PDB entry 6YD0 | X-ray diffraction, 1.95 A resolution | chains D and F of the 4 polymer chains in the assembly

Chain D:
Protein: Methane monooxygenase component A alpha chain
Organism: Methylosinus trichosporium OB3b
Notes: EC 1.14.13.25
UniProtKB: P27353 (MEMA_METTR); residues 1-526 here = UniProt positions 1-526
Chain sequence (526 residues; numbered 1 to 526; the number before each row is that of its first residue):
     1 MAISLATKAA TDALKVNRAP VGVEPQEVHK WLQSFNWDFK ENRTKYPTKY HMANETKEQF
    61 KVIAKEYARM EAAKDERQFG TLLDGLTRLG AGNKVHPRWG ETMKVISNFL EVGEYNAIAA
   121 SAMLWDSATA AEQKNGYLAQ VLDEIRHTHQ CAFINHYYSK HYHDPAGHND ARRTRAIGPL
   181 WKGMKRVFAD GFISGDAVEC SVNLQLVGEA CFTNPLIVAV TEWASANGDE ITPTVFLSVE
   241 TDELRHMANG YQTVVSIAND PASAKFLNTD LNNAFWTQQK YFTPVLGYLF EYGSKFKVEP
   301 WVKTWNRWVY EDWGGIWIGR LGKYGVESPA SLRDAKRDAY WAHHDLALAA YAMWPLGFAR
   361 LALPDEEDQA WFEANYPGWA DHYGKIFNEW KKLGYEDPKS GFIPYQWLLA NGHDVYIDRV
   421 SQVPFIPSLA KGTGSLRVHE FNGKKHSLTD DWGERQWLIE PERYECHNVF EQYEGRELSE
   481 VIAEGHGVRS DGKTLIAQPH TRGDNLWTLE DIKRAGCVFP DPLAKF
Disordered / not traced: 1-11
Metal / ion sites: Fe ion site 1: Glu114, Glu144, His147; Fe ion site 2: Glu144, Glu209, Glu243, His246
UniProt features mapped onto this chain:
  - active site: Cys151
  - binding site (Fe cation): Glu114, Glu144, His147, Glu209, Glu243, His246
From the paper describing this entry:
  - conformationally variable residues (helix shift, loop rearrangement, side-chain flip): Leu110, Thr213 to Trp223, Phe236 to Gln252, Val302 to Trp341, Ser428 to Ser435
  - contacts within the chain: Thr213-Glu240 (hydrogen bond)
  - Fe ion coordination: Glu114, Glu144, His147, Glu209, Glu243, His246

Chain F:
Protein: Methane monooxygenase
Organism: Methylosinus trichosporium OB3b
UniProtKB: A0A1A6FHH2 (A0A1A6FHH2_9RHIZ); numbering as in UniProt (aligned over 1-169)
Chain sequence (169 residues; numbered 1 to 169; the number before each row is that of its first residue):
     1 MAKREPIHDN SIRTEWEAKI AKLTSVDQAT KFIQDFRLAY TSPFRKSYDI DVDYQYIERK
    61 IEEKLSVLKT EKLPVADLIT KATTGEDAAA VEATWIAKIK AAKSKYEAER IHIEFRQLYK
   121 PPVLPVNVFL RTDAALGTVL MEIRNTDYYG TPLEGLRKER GVKVLHLQA
Disordered / not traced: 1

How chain D and chain F interact:
Residue-residue contacts (90):
  Lys45(D) - Ala134(F)
  Pro47(D) - Ala134(F)
  Pro47(D) - Thr138(F)
  Pro47(D) - Met141(F)
  Thr48(D) - Thr138(F)  hydrogen bond (backbone-side chain)
  Thr48(D) - Met141(F)
  Lys49(D) - Met141(F)
  Lys49(D) - Glu142(F)
  Lys49(D) - Asn145(F)  hydrogen bond
  Asp196(D) - Met141(F)
  Phe266(D) - Glu142(F)
  Phe266(D) - Asn145(F)
  Phe266(D) - Thr146(F)
  Thr269(D) - Tyr148(F)
  Thr269(D) - Tyr149(F)
  Asn272(D) - Tyr149(F)  hydrogen bond
  Asn273(D) - Tyr148(F)
  Asn273(D) - Tyr149(F)  hydrogen bond
  Pro427(D) - Gln168(F)
  Ser435(D) - Gln168(F)
  Leu436(D) - Leu167(F)
  Leu436(D) - Gln168(F)  hydrogen bond (backbone-side chain)
  Arg437(D) - His166(F)
  Arg437(D) - Leu167(F)
  Val438(D) - Val164(F)
  Val438(D) - Leu165(F)  hydrogen bond (backbone-backbone)
  Val438(D) - His166(F)  hydrogen bond (backbone-backbone)
  His439(D) - Arg157(F)
  His439(D) - Val162(F)
  His439(D) - Lys163(F)
  His439(D) - Val164(F)
  Glu440(D) - Val162(F)
  Glu440(D) - Lys163(F)  hydrogen bond (backbone-backbone)
  Glu440(D) - Leu165(F)
  Phe441(D) - Pro43(F)
  Phe441(D) - Phe44(F)  hydrophobic
  Phe441(D) - Arg160(F)
  Asn442(D) - Pro43(F)  hydrogen bond (side chain-backbone)
  Asn442(D) - Phe44(F)
  Asn442(D) - Arg45(F)  hydrogen bond (side chain-backbone)
  Asn442(D) - Tyr48(F)
  Lys444(D) - Tyr48(F)
  Lys444(D) - Asp51(F)
  Lys445(D) - Leu165(F)
  Asp451(D) - Leu153(F)
  Trp452(D) - Tyr149(F)  hydrophobic
  Glu454(D) - Leu153(F)
  Glu454(D) - Arg157(F)  salt bridge
  Arg455(D) - Tyr148(F)  hydrogen bond (side chain-backbone)
  Arg455(D) - Tyr149(F)
  Arg455(D) - Thr151(F)  hydrogen bond (side chain-backbone)
  Arg455(D) - Pro152(F)
  Arg455(D) - Leu153(F)
  Arg455(D) - Leu156(F)
  Gln456(D) - Tyr148(F)
  Leu458(D) - Leu156(F)  hydrophobic
  Leu458(D) - Arg157(F)
  Leu458(D) - Arg160(F)  hydrogen bond (backbone-side chain)
  Ile459(D) - Glu109(F)
  Ile459(D) - Arg144(F)  hydrogen bond (backbone-side chain)
  Ile459(D) - Tyr148(F)
  Ile459(D) - Arg160(F)
  Glu460(D) - Arg144(F)
  Glu460(D) - Tyr148(F)  hydrogen bond
  Pro461(D) - Pro43(F)
  Pro461(D) - Arg160(F)
  Glu462(D) - Pro43(F)
  Glu462(D) - Ile113(F)
  Glu462(D) - Arg144(F)  salt bridge
  Glu465(D) - Ser42(F)
  Glu465(D) - Pro43(F)
  Glu465(D) - Arg45(F)  salt bridge
  His467(D) - Asp51(F)  salt bridge
  His467(D) - Gln55(F)
  Glu471(D) - Arg4(F)
  Gln472(D) - Arg4(F)
  Gln472(D) - Ile7(F)
  Gln472(D) - Val52(F)
  Tyr473(D) - Ile7(F)  hydrophobic
  Glu474(D) - Ala2(F)  hydrogen bond (side chain-backbone)
  Glu474(D) - Lys3(F)
  Glu474(D) - Arg4(F)  hydrogen bond (backbone-backbone)
  Gly475(D) - Lys3(F)
  Arg476(D) - Arg4(F)
  Arg476(D) - Glu5(F)
  Arg476(D) - Pro6(F)
  Arg476(D) - Ile7(F)
  Glu484(D) - Pro6(F)
  Glu484(D) - Ile7(F)  hydrogen bond (side chain-backbone)
  Phe526(D) - His166(F)
Other interface residues (no listed pair), chain D (45 interface residues in all): Lys265, Asp270, Phe425, Trp457, Glu480
Other interface residues (no listed pair), chain F (44 interface residues in all): His8, Tyr54, Lys105, Gly137, Leu140, Gly161

Summary:
The interface between chain D and chain F involves 45 residues on one side and 44 on the other; the contacts
include 18 hydrogen bonds and 4 salt bridges. Polar pairs include Glu454(D)-Arg157(F), Glu462(D)-Arg144(F) and
Glu465(D)-Arg45(F). The paper reports Fe ion coordination by Glu114(D), Glu144(D) and His147(D) among others;
conformational variability at Leu110(D), Thr213(D) and Phe236(D) among others.
Chain D is Methane monooxygenase component A alpha chain and chain F is Methane monooxygenase, both from
Methylosinus trichosporium OB3b; the structure, XFEL structure of the Soluble methane monooxygenase
hydroxylase and regulatory subunit complex, from Methylosinus trichosporium OB3b ..., was determined by X-ray
diffraction (same publication as 6YDI, 6YDU and 6YY3).
